PDB entry 5LMN | electron microscopy, 3.55 A resolution | chains A and H of the 24 polymer chains in the assembly

== Chain A ==
Molecule: 16S ribosomal RNA
Organism: Thermus thermophilus HB8
Sequence (1522 nucleotides; each row starts with the number of its first residue; note: 44 numbers in that range are skipped by the numbering (no residue carries them; nothing is unmodelled there); a row labelled like 189A-189L holds insertion residues (189A, then the next letters in order); numbering starts at 0):
     0 UUUGUUGGAG AGUUUGAUCC UGGCUCAGGG UGAACGCUGG CGGCGUGCCU AAGACAUGCA
    60 AGUCGUGCGG GCCG
    76 CGGGGUUUU
    88 ACUCCG
    96 UGGUCAGCGG CGGACGGGUG AGUAACGCGU GGGU
  129A G
   130 ACCUACCCGG AAGAGGGGGA CAACCCGGGG AAACUCGGGC UAAUCCCCCA UGUGGACCCG
189A-189L CCCCUUGGGGUG
   190 UGUCCAAAGG GCUUU
   216 GCCCGCUUCC GGAUGGGCCC GCGUCCCAUC AGCUAGUUGG UGGGGUAAUG GCCCACCAAG
   276 GCGACGACGG GUAGCCGGUC UGAGAGGAUG GCCGGCCACA GGGGCACUGA GACACGGGCC
   336 CCACUCCUAC GGGAGGCAGC AGUUAGGAAU CUUCCGCAAU GGGCGCAAGC CUGACGGAGC
   396 GACGCCGCUU GGAGGAAGAA GCCCUUCGGG GUGUAAACUC CUGA
   441 ACCCGGGACG AAACCCCC
   460 GA
   470 CGAGGGGA
   479 CUGACGGUAC CGGGGUAA
   498 UAGCGCCGGC CAACUCCGUG CCAGCAGCCG CGGUAAUACG GAGGGCGCGA GCGUUACCCG
   558 GAUUCACUGG GCGUAAAGGG CGUGUAGGCG GCCUGGGGCG UCCCAUGUGA AAGACCACGG
   618 CUCAACCGUG GGGGAGCGUG GGAUACGCUC AGGCUAGACG GUGGGAGAGG GUGGUGGAAU
   678 UCCCGGAGUA GCGGUGAAAU GCGCAGAUAC CGGGAGGAAC GCCGAUGGCG AAGGCAGCCA
   738 CCUGGUCCAC CCGUGACGCU GAGGCGCGAA AGCGUGGGGA GCAAACCGGA UUAGAUACCC
   798 GGGUAGUCCA CGCCCUAAAC GAUGCGCGCU AGGUCUCUGG GUCU
   848 CCUGGGGGCC GAAGCUAACG CGUUAAGCGC GCCGCCUGGG GAGUACGGCC GCAAGGCUGA
   908 AACUCAAAGG AAUUGACGGG GGCCCGCACA AGCGGUGGAG CAUGUGGUUU AAUUCGAAGC
   968 AACGCGAAGA ACCUUACCAG GCCUUGACAU GCUA
 1001A G
  1002 GGAACCCGGG UGAAAGCCUG GGGUGCCCC
1030A-1030D GCGA
  1031 GGGGAGCCCU AGCACAGGUG CUGCAUGGCC GUCGUCAGCU CGUGCCGUGA GGUGUUGGGU
  1091 UAAGUCCCGC AACGAGCGCA ACCCCCGCCG UUAGUUGCCA GCGGUUCGGC CGGGCACUCU
  1151 AACGGGACUG CCCGCG
  1168 AAAGCGGGAG GAAGGAGGGG ACGACGUCUG GUCAGCAUGG CCCUUACGGC CUGGGCGACA
  1228 CACGUGCUAC AAUGCCCACU ACAAAGCGAU GCCACCCGGC AACGGGGAGC UAAUCGCAAA
  1288 AAGGUGGGCC CAGUUCGGAU UGGGGUCUGC AACCCGACCC CAUGAAGCCG GAAUCGCUAG
  1348 UAAUCGCGGA UCAGCC
 1363A A
  1364 UGCCGCGGUG AAUACGUUCC CGGGCCUUGU ACACACCGCC CGUCACGCCA UGGGAGCGGG
  1424 CUCUACCCGA AGUCGCCGG
1442A-1442B GA
  1443 GCCUA
  1452 C
  1456 GGGCAGGCGC CGAGGGUAGG GCCCGUGACU GGGGCGAAGU CGUAACAAGG UAGCUGUACC
  1516 GGAAGGUGCG GCUGGAUCAC CUCCUUUCU
Not modelled in the structure: 0-4, 1533, 1543-1544
Ion coordination: Mg2+ site 1: U13, G527; Mg2+ site 2 near G21 (its only coordinating residue here); Mg2+ site 3: C48, G115; Mg2+ site 4 near A53 (its only coordinating residue here); Mg2+ site 5: A59, U387; Mg2+ site 6 near G107 (its only coordinating residue here); Mg2+ site 7: A109, G331; Mg2+ site 8: A116, G117, G289; Mg2+ site 9: C121, G124, U125; Mg2+ site 10 near A195 (its only coordinating residue here); Mg2+ site 11: U252, G266, C267; Mg2+ site 12 near A270 (its only coordinating residue here); 55 more Mg2+ sites not listed
From the paper describing this entry:
  - binding site for mRNA: A790, G926

== Chain H ==
Molecule: 30S ribosomal protein S8
Organism: Thermus thermophilus (strain HB8 / ATCC 27634 / DSM 579)
Reference sequence: Q5SHQ2 (RS8_THET8); numbering as in UniProt (aligned over 1-138)
Amino-acid sequence (138 residues; numbered 1 to 138; the number before each row is that of its first residue):
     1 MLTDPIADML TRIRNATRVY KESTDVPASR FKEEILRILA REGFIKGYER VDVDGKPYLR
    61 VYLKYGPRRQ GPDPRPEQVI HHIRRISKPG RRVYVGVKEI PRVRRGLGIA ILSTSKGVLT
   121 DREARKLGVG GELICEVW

== Interface between chain A and chain H ==
Contacting residue pairs (80):
  C564(A) - Arg91(H)  phosphate contact
  U565(A) - Arg91(H)  salt bridge to the phosphate
  C586(A) - Thr3(H)  hydrogen bond to the sugar
  C586(A) - Pro89(H)  phosphate contact
  C586(A) - Gly90(H)  sugar contact
  G587(A) - Met1(H)  sugar contact
  G587(A) - Thr3(H)  sugar contact
  G587(A) - Pro89(H)  phosphate contact
  G587(A) - Arg92(H)  salt bridge to the phosphate
  G588(A) - Pro5(H)  phosphate contact
  C589(A) - Pro5(H)  phosphate contact
  C589(A) - Ser29(H)  phosphate contact
  C590(A) - Ser29(H)  phosphate contact
  C590(A) - Arg30(H)  hydrogen bond to the phosphate
  U591(A) - Arg30(H)  phosphate contact
  G597(A) - Tyr94(H)  hydrogen bond to the base
  U598(A) - Tyr94(H)  sugar contact
  C599(A) - Val95(H)  sugar contact
  C599(A) - Gly96(H)  phosphate contact
  C599(A) - Val97(H)  phosphate contact
  C599(A) - Val129(H)  sugar contact
  C599(A) - Gly130(H)  hydrogen bond to the sugar
  C599(A) - Gly131(H)  sugar contact
  C600(A) - Gly96(H)  phosphate contact
  C600(A) - Val97(H)  hydrogen bond to the phosphate
  C600(A) - Gly128(H)  sugar contact
  C600(A) - Val129(H)  sugar contact
  C600(A) - Gly130(H)  sugar contact
  G631(A) - Lys98(H)  salt bridge to the phosphate
  A640(A) - Ser115(H)  hydrogen bond to the sugar
  A640(A) - Lys116(H)  hydrogen bond to the sugar
  U641(A) - Ser115(H)  sugar contact
  A642(A) - Phe31(H)  sugar contact
  A642(A) - Ser113(H)  hydrogen bond to the sugar
  A642(A) - Thr114(H)  base contact
  A642(A) - Ser115(H)  base contact
  C643(A) - Phe31(H)  sugar contact
  C643(A) - Arg92(H)  sugar contact
  C643(A) - Tyr94(H)  base contact
  C643(A) - Ser113(H)  hydrogen bond to the sugar
  C643(A) - Glu132(H)  hydrogen bond to the sugar
  G644(A) - Arg92(H)  sugar contact
  U652(A) - Lys56(H)  phosphate contact
  A653(A) - Lys56(H)  salt bridge to the phosphate
  G755(A) - Met1(H)  base contact
  C756(A) - Met1(H)  sugar contact
  G823(A) - Met1(H)  hydrogen bond to the sugar
  G823(A) - Thr3(H)  base contact
  C824(A) - Met1(H)  hydrogen bond to the sugar
  C824(A) - Leu2(H)  hydrogen bond to the sugar
  G825(A) - Leu2(H)  sugar contact
  G825(A) - Asp8(H)  hydrogen bond to the sugar
  G825(A) - Thr11(H)  base contact
  G825(A) - Arg12(H)  hydrogen bond to the sugar
  G825(A) - Asn15(H)  base contact
  C826(A) - Arg12(H)  salt bridge to the phosphate
  C826(A) - Asn15(H)  hydrogen bond to the base
  U827(A) - Asn15(H)  sugar contact
  U827(A) - Val19(H)  sugar contact
  U827(A) - Lys21(H)  sugar contact
  A828(A) - Lys21(H)  phosphate contact
  A859(A) - Val19(H)  base contact
  A860(A) - Arg18(H)  sugar contact
  A860(A) - Val19(H)  sugar contact
  A860(A) - Arg75(H)  hydrogen bond to the phosphate
  G861(A) - Arg75(H)  salt bridge to the phosphate
  G874(A) - Asn15(H)  base contact
  C875(A) - Arg14(H)  hydrogen bond to the sugar
  C875(A) - Asn15(H)  hydrogen bond to the base
  G876(A) - Ala7(H)  sugar contact
  G876(A) - Thr11(H)  hydrogen bond to the sugar
  G876(A) - Arg14(H)  salt bridge to the phosphate
  C877(A) - Thr3(H)  base contact
  C877(A) - Asp4(H)  sugar contact
  C877(A) - Lys88(H)  salt bridge to the phosphate
  C877(A) - Pro89(H)  sugar contact
  G878(A) - Thr3(H)  hydrogen bond to the sugar
  G878(A) - Lys88(H)  phosphate contact
  G878(A) - Pro89(H)  phosphate contact
  C879(A) - Gly90(H)  phosphate contact
Also at the interface, not in a pair above, chain A (38 interface residues in all): A753
Also at the interface, not in a pair above, chain H (42 interface residues in all): Ala28, Pro57, Gly117, Val118

== Overview ==
38 residues of chain A face 42 of chain H across their interface; the contacts include 21 hydrogen bonds and 8
salt bridges. Polar contacts include G597(A)-Tyr94(H), C826(A)-Asn15(H) and C875(A)-Asn15(H). U13(A) and
G527(A) form the Mg2+ site 1. From the paper: a binding site for mRNA at A790(A) and G926(A).
Chain A is 16S ribosomal RNA (Thermus thermophilus HB8) and chain H is 30S ribosomal protein S8 (Thermus
thermophilus (strain HB8 / ATCC 27634 / DSM 579)); the structure, Structure of bacterial 30S-IF1-IF3-mRNA
translation pre-initiation complex (state-1A), was determined by electron microscopy together with 5LMO, 5LMP,
5LMQ, 5LMR, 5LMS, 5LMT, 5LMU and 5LMV from the same study.
